Entry 2V7V (X-ray diffraction, 1.94 A resolution); this record covers chains A and C of the 3 polymer chains in the assembly.

# Chain A (and C)
Name: 5'-fluoro-5'-deoxyadenosine synthase
Organism: Streptomyces cattleya
Notes: EC 2.5.1.63; chain C of this document is another copy of the same molecule, construct and numbering; everything in this record applies to it too
UniProtKB: Q70GK9 (Q70GK9_STRCT); residue numbers follow UniProt; this construct covers 1-299
Chain sequence (299 residues; numbered 1 to 299; the number before each row is that of its first residue):
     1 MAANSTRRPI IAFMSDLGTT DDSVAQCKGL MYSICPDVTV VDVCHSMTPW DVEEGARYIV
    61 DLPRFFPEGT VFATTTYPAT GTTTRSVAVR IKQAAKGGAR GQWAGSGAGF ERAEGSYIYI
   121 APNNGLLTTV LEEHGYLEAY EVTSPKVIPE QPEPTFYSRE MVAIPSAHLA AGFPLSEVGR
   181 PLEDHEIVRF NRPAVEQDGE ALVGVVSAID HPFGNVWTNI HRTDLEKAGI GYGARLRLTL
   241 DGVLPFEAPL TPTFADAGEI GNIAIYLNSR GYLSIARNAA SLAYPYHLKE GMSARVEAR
Disordered / not traced: 1-7, 299
Residues lining bound ligands:
  - 5'-fluoro-5'-deoxyadenosine (5FD), molecule 1: Asp16, Leu17, Trp50, Thr76, Tyr77, Pro78, Thr80, Thr155, Phe156, Tyr157, Ser158
  - 5'-fluoro-5'-deoxyadenosine (5FD), molecule 2: Phe213, Asn215, Phe254, Ala276, Arg277, Asn278, Ala279, Ala280
Swiss-Prot annotation at these positions:
  - binding site (S-adenosyl-L-methionine): Asp16, Asp21 to Ser23, Tyr77, Ser158, Asp210, Asn215, Ser269, Arg270, Arg277 to Ala279
  - mutagenesis: Asp16 (D16A: Loss of 5'-FDA synthase activity; D16N: Loss of 5'-FDA synthase activity; D16S: Loss of 5'-FDA synthase activity), Thr80 (T80A: Weak 5'-FDA synthase activity. 2-fold increase of the affinity binding for S-adenosyl-L-methionine and 4-fold decrease of the affinity binding for fluoride ...), Phe156 (F156A: Weak 5'-FDA synthase activity; F156V: Weak 5'-FDA synthase activity), Ser158 (S158A: The 5'-FDA synthase activity is 40% of the wild-type. 2-fold increase of the affinity binding for fluoride and 1.5-fold decrease of the affinity binding for S-adenosyl-L-methionine ...)
From the paper describing this entry:
  - mutagenesis - S158A, S158G: increased binding to F-
  - mutagenesis - T80S: unchanged catalytic activity
  - mutagenesis - D16N, T80A (more than 10 fold), F156A, F156V, S158A, S158G (almost 100-fold): decreased catalytic activity
  - mutagenesis - D16N: abolished binding to SAM
  - mutagenesis - D16A, D16S: abolished catalytic activity
  - conformationally variable residues (order/disorder transition): Lys96 to Gln102
  - mutagenesis - T80A, T80S: decreased binding to F-
  - catalytic residues: Ser158 (proposed by the authors, not directly observed)

# How chain A and chain C interact
Pairs across the interface - 73 pairs, chain A then chain C:
  Arg8(A) - Pro36(C)
  Arg8(A) - Asp37(C)
  Ile10(A) - Tyr32(C)  hydrophobic
  Thr39(A) - Tyr32(C)
  Val41(A) - Lys28(C)
  Val41(A) - Tyr32(C)  hydrophobic
  Asp42(A) - Ala25(C)
  Val43(A) - Asp21(C)
  Val43(A) - Asp22(C)
  Val43(A) - Ala25(C)  hydrophobic
  Cys44(A) - Thr19(C)
  Cys44(A) - Thr20(C)
  Cys44(A) - Asp21(C)
  Ser46(A) - Thr19(C)  hydrogen bond (side chain-backbone)
  Ser46(A) - Thr20(C)
  Tyr58(A) - Thr20(C)  hydrogen bond (side chain-backbone)
  Tyr58(A) - Asp21(C)
  Tyr58(A) - Asp22(C)
  Leu62(A) - Asp22(C)
  Phe65(A) - Gln26(C)
  Phe65(A) - Gly29(C)
  Phe65(A) - Leu30(C)  hydrogen bond (backbone-backbone)
  Phe65(A) - Ser33(C)  hydrogen bond (backbone-side chain)
  Phe65(A) - Arg159(C)
  Phe66(A) - Ala25(C)
  Phe66(A) - Gly29(C)
  Phe66(A) - Ser33(C)
  Pro67(A) - Gly29(C)
  Pro67(A) - Ser33(C)
  Ala104(A) - Leu30(C)  hydrophobic
  Gly105(A) - Leu30(C)
  Gly105(A) - Pro149(C)
  Gly105(A) - Ile164(C)
  Ser106(A) - Pro145(C)
  Ser106(A) - Lys146(C)
  Ser106(A) - Val147(C)
  Ser106(A) - Ile148(C)
  Ser106(A) - Pro149(C)
  Ser106(A) - Ile164(C)
  Ser106(A) - His168(C)  hydrogen bond
  Gly107(A) - Pro145(C)  hydrogen bond (backbone-backbone)
  Gly107(A) - Ile148(C)  hydrogen bond (backbone-backbone)
  Gly107(A) - Pro149(C)
  Gly107(A) - Glu150(C)  hydrogen bond (backbone-backbone)
  Ala108(A) - Glu150(C)
  Phe110(A) - Leu30(C)  hydrophobic
  Phe110(A) - Ile34(C)  hydrophobic
  Arg112(A) - Ser33(C)  hydrogen bond
  His211(A) - Thr20(C)
  Pro212(A) - Asp16(C)
  Pro212(A) - Leu17(C)
  Pro212(A) - Pro49(C)
  Phe213(A) - Asp16(C)
  Phe213(A) - Pro49(C)  hydrophobic
  Phe213(A) - Trp50(C)  hydrophobic
  Trp217(A) - Asp21(C)
  Pro252(A) - Pro154(C)
  Pro252(A) - Thr155(C)
  Thr253(A) - Thr80(C)  hydrogen bond (side chain-backbone)
  Thr253(A) - Pro154(C)
  Phe254(A) - Thr80(C)
  Phe254(A) - Thr155(C)
  Ala255(A) - Thr82(C)
  Tyr266(A) - Thr155(C)
  Asn268(A) - Glu153(C)
  Asn268(A) - Thr155(C)
  Ser269(A) - Glu153(C)
  Ser269(A) - Thr155(C)  hydrogen bond (backbone-side chain)
  Arg270(A) - Asp21(C)  salt bridge
  Arg270(A) - Asp22(C)  salt bridge
  Arg270(A) - Gln26(C)
  Ala279(A) - Trp50(C)
  Ala280(A) - Trp50(C)
Also at the interface, not in a pair above, chain A (41 interface residues in all): Arg57, Asp61, Arg100, Asp210, Leu267, Asn278, Ser281
Also at the interface, not in a pair above, chain C (37 interface residues in all): Gly18, Pro78, Gly81, Gln151, Phe156

# Summary
41 residues of chain A and 37 residues of chain C are in contact; the contacts include 11 hydrogen bonds and 2
salt bridges. Polar pairs include Arg270(A)-Asp21(C), Arg270(A)-Asp22(C) and Ser46(A)-Thr19(C). From the
paper: the catalytic residue Ser158(A); D16N, T80A and F156A of chain A, among others, reduce catalytic
activity; 9 substitutions were tested in all.
Chain A and chain C are both 5'-fluoro-5'-deoxyadenosine synthase (Streptomyces cattleya); the structure,
X-ray crystal structure of 5'-fluorodeoxyadenosine synthase from streptomyces cattleya complexed with
5'-fluorodeoxyadenosine, was determined by X-ray diffraction (same publication as 2V7T, 2V7U, 2V7W and 2V7X).
